PDB entry 6FW0 | X-ray diffraction, 1.60 A resolution | chains A and B

[Chain A (and B)]
Molecule: Amine oxidase [flavin-containing] B
Organism: Homo sapiens
Notes: EC 1.4.3.4; chain B of this document is another copy of the same molecule, construct and numbering; everything in this record applies to it too
Reference sequence: P27338 (AOFB_HUMAN); residue numbers follow UniProt; this construct covers 1-520
Sequence (520 residues; each row starts with the number of its first residue):
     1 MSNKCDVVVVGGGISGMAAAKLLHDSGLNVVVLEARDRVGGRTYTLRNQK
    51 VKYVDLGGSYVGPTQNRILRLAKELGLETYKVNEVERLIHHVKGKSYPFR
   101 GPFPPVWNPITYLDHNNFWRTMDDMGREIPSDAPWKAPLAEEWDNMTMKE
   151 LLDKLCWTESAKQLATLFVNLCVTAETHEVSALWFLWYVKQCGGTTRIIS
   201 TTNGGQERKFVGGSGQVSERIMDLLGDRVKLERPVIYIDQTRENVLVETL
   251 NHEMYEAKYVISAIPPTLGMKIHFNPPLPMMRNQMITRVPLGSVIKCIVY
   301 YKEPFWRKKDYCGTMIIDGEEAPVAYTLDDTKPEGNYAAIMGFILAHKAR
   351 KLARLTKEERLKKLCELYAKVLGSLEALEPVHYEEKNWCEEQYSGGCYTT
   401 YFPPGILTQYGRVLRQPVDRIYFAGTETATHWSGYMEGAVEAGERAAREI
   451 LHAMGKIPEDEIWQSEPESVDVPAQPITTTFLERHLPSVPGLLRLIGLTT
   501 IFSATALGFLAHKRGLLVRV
Not modelled in the structure: 1, 502-520 (chain B: 1, 497-520)
Swiss-Prot annotation at these positions:
  - site (Important for catalytic activity): Cys-156, Cys-365, His-382
  - modified residue: Ser-2 (N-acetylserine), Lys-52 (N6-acetyllysine), Cys-397 (S-8alpha-FAD cysteine)
  - mutagenesis: Cys-5 (C5S: No loss of activity), Cys-156 (C156S: Complete loss of activity), Thr-158 (T158A: Dramatic loss of activity), Cys-172 (C172S: No loss of activity), Cys-192 (C192S: No loss of activity), Ile-199 (I199F: Alters specificity towards synthetic inhibitors), Cys-297 (C297S: No loss of activity), Cys-312 (C312S: No loss of activity), Cys-365 (C365S: Complete loss of activity), His-382 (H382R: Significant loss of activity), Lys-386 (K386M: No loss of activity), Cys-389 (C389A: Complete loss of activity; C389S: No loss of activity), 2 further mutagenesis entries in UniProt
Covalently attached groups: flavin-adenine dinucleotide (FAD) linked to Cys-397
Residues lining bound ligands:
  - C15 (N-dodecyl-N,N-dimethyl-3-ammonio-1-propanesulfonate): Asp-153, Lys-154, Cys-156, Trp-157
  - E92 (N-(3-chlorophenyl)-4-oxidanylidene-chromene-3-carboxamide): Tyr-60, Pro-102, Pro-104, Trp-119, Leu-164, Leu-167, Phe-168, Leu-171, Cys-172, Ile-198, Ile-199, Gln-206, Ile-316, Tyr-326, Phe-343, Tyr-398, Tyr-435
  - FAD (flavin-adenine dinucleotide): Val-10, Gly-11, Gly-12, Gly-13, Ile-14, Ser-15, Gly-16, Leu-33, Glu-34, Ala-35, Arg-36, Gly-40, Gly-41, Arg-42, Thr-43, Leu-56, Gly-57, Gly-58, Ser-59, Tyr-60, Arg-233, Pro-234, Val-235, Ala-263, Ile-264, Pro-265, Leu-268, Ile-272, Val-294, Lys-296, Phe-343, Trp-388, Tyr-393, Tyr-398, Gly-425, Thr-426, Glu-427, Gly-434, Tyr-435, Met-436, Ala-439
Reported in the primary citation:
  - binding site for E92: Cys-172, Ile-199, Tyr-435
  - conformationally variable residues (loop rearrangement, side-chain flip): Pro-104 to Pro-105, Cys-172

[How chain A and chain B interact]
Pairs across the interface (92; chain A residue first):
  Asn-145(A) with Lys-149(B); His-178(B), hydrogen bond
  Lys-149(A) with Asn-145(B), hydrogen bond (side chain-backbone); Met-146(B); Glu-150(B), salt bridge
  Glu-150(A) with Glu-150(B)
  His-178(A) with Asn-145(B), hydrogen bond; Pro-404(B); Gly-405(B)
  Glu-179(A) with Pro-404(B)
  Val-235(A) with His-273(B)
  Ile-236(A) with Ile-236(B), hydrophobic; His-273(B)
  Tyr-237(A) with Leu-250(B), hydrophobic
  Glu-248(A) with His-252(B), salt bridge
  Leu-250(A) with Tyr-237(B), hydrophobic
  His-252(A) with Glu-248(B), salt bridge
  Thr-267(A) with Met-270(B)
  Leu-268(A) with Met-270(B), hydrophobic
  Met-270(A) with Thr-267(B); Leu-268(B), hydrophobic; Met-270(B), hydrophobic; Lys-271(B), hydrogen bond (backbone-side chain)
  Lys-271(A) with Met-270(B), hydrogen bond (side chain-backbone); Ile-272(B), hydrogen bond (side chain-backbone); His-273(B), hydrogen bond (backbone-side chain)
  Ile-272(A) with Lys-271(B), hydrogen bond (backbone-side chain)
  His-273(A) with Val-235(B); Ile-236(B); Lys-271(B), hydrogen bond (side chain-backbone); Gln-392(B); Tyr-393(B), hydrogen bond
  Phe-274(A) with Gln-392(B), hydrogen bond (backbone-side chain)
  Met-280(A) with Ala-353(B), hydrophobic; Asn-387(B); Cys-389(B), hydrophobic; Glu-390(B)
  Met-281(A) with Arg-350(B)
  Asn-283(A) with Cys-389(B), hydrogen bond (side chain-backbone); Glu-390(B); Glu-391(B), hydrogen bond (side chain-backbone); Gln-392(B)
  Gln-284(A) with Leu-291(B); Gly-292(B), hydrogen bond (side chain-backbone); Ser-293(B), hydrogen bond; Cys-389(B), hydrogen bond; Gly-395(B), hydrogen bond (side chain-backbone); Gly-396(B)
  Thr-287(A) with Pro-290(B)
  Arg-288(A) with Pro-290(B); Leu-291(B), hydrogen bond (side chain-backbone); Ser-293(B), hydrogen bond; Arg-350(B); Tyr-401(B)
  Pro-290(A) with Thr-287(B); Arg-288(B)
  Leu-291(A) with Gln-284(B); Arg-288(B), hydrogen bond (backbone-side chain)
  Gly-292(A) with Gln-284(B), hydrogen bond (backbone-side chain)
  Ser-293(A) with Gln-284(B), hydrogen bond; Arg-288(B), hydrogen bond; Tyr-410(B)
  His-347(A) with Gln-409(B)
  Arg-350(A) with Met-281(B); Arg-288(B); Gln-409(B), hydrogen bond; Tyr-410(B), hydrogen bond
  Ala-353(A) with Met-280(B), hydrophobic
  Asn-387(A) with Met-280(B)
  Cys-389(A) with Met-280(B), hydrophobic; Asn-283(B), hydrogen bond (backbone-side chain); Gln-284(B), hydrogen bond
  Glu-390(A) with Asn-283(B)
  Glu-391(A) with Asn-283(B), hydrogen bond (backbone-side chain)
  Gln-392(A) with Ile-272(B); His-273(B); Phe-274(B), hydrogen bond (side chain-backbone); Asn-283(B)
  Tyr-393(A) with His-273(B), hydrogen bond
  Gly-395(A) with Gln-284(B), hydrogen bond (backbone-side chain)
  Gly-396(A) with Gln-284(B)
  Tyr-401(A) with Arg-288(B); Ile-406(B)
  Pro-404(A) with His-178(B); Glu-179(B); Pro-404(B), hydrophobic
  Gly-405(A) with His-178(B)
  Ile-406(A) with Tyr-401(B)
  Gln-409(A) with His-347(B); Arg-350(B), hydrogen bond
  Tyr-410(A) with Ser-293(B); Arg-350(B), hydrogen bond
Interface residues without a listed pair, chain A (52 interface residues in all): Thr-147, Pro-234, Pro-277, Leu-278, Val-289, Ala-349, Pro-403
Interface residues without a listed pair, chain B (51 interface residues in all): Thr-147, Pro-234, Pro-277, Val-289, Pro-403

[Overview]
52 residues of chain A face 51 of chain B across their interface; the contacts include 33 hydrogen bonds and 3
salt bridges. Polar pairs include Lys-149(A)/Glu-150(B), Glu-248(A)/His-252(B) and Asn-145(A)/His-178(B).
Chain A binds compound E92 and compound C15. From the paper: a binding site for E92 at Cys-172(A), Ile-199(A)
and Tyr-435(A); conformational variability at Pro-104(A) and Cys-172(A).
Chain A and chain B are both Amine oxidase [flavin-containing] B (Homo sapiens); the structure, Crystal
structure of human monoamine oxidase B (MAO B) in complex with chlorophenyl-chromone-carboxamide, was
determined by X-ray diffraction, deposited together with 6FVZ and 6FWC.
